8H65 - chains D and E of the 8 polymer chains in the assembly; structure by X-ray diffraction, 3.00 A resolution.

Chain D (and E):
Molecule: Histone acetyltransferase KAT2A
From: Homo sapiens
Notes: EC 2.3.1.48, 2.3.1.-; chain E of this document is another copy of the same molecule, construct and numbering; everything in this record applies to it too
UniProtKB: Q92830 (KAT2A_HUMAN); residue numbers follow UniProt; this construct covers 497-662
Amino-acid sequence (166 residues; numbered 497 to 662; the number before each row is that of its first residue):
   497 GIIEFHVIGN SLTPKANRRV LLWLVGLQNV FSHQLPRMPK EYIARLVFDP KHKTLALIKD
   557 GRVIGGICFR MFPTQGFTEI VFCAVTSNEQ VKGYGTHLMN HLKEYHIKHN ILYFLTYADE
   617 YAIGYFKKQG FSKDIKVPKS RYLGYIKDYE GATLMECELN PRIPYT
Disordered / not traced: 509-512 (chain E: 509-511, 662)
Small-molecule neighbours: Butyryl Coenzyme A (BCO): Gln530, Leu531, Met534, Ile576, Val577, Phe578, Cys579, Ala580, Val581, Glu585, Gln586, Val587, Lys588, Gly589, Tyr590, Gly591, Thr592, Thr612, Tyr613, Tyr617, Ala618, Gly620, Tyr621, Phe622, Lys624
UniProt features mapped onto this chain:
  - region: Leu639 to Ala648 (Loop 3)
  - active site: Glu575 (Proton donor/acceptor)
  - binding site (acetyl-CoA): Cys579 to Val581, Gln586 to Thr592, Tyr617
  - binding site (succinyl-CoA): Cys579 to Val581, Gln586 to Thr592, Tyr617
  - modified residue: Lys549 (N6-acetyllysine)
  - mutagenesis: Lys549 (K549Q: Mimics acetylation; reduced ability to acetylate and inhibit PPARGC1A. Strongly reduced ability to acetylate and inhibit PPARGC1A; when associated with A-307 and A-735), Met567 (M567A: Reduced ability to acetylate and inhibit PPARGC1A), Glu575 (E575A: Catalytically dead mutant; abolished acyltransferase activity; when associated with A-615), Tyr601 (Y601F: Reduced ability to acetylate and inhibit PPARGC1A), Asp615 (D615A: Catalytically dead mutant; abolished acyltransferase activity; when associated with A-575), Tyr621 to Phe622 (Abolised protein acetyltransferase activity), Tyr645 (Y645A: Reduced histone succinylation without affecting histone acetylation. Reduced gene expression)
From the paper describing this entry:
  - binding site for Butyryl Coenzyme A: Tyr645
  - mutagenesis - Y645A: decreased binding to Butyryl Coenzyme A
  - mutagenesis - Y645A: decreased binding to succinyl-CoA

Chain D / chain E interface:
Contacting residue pairs (23):
  Asn506(D) - Arg514(E)
  Asn506(D) - Leu517(E)
  Arg514(D) - Asn506(E)
  Arg514(D) - Phe544(E)
  Arg514(D) - Pro546(E)
  Leu517(D) - Phe544(E)  hydrophobic
  Leu518(D) - Ala540(E)
  Val521(D) - Gln524(E)
  Val521(D) - Ala540(E)  hydrophobic
  Val521(D) - Phe544(E)  hydrophobic
  Gln524(D) - Val521(E)
  Gln524(D) - Asn525(E)  hydrogen bond
  Asn525(D) - Gln524(E)  hydrogen bond
  Asn525(D) - Asn525(E)
  Asn525(D) - Lys536(E)
  Lys536(D) - Asn525(E)
  Lys536(D) - His529(E)
  Glu537(D) - Arg558(E)
  Ala540(D) - Leu518(E)
  Phe544(D) - Arg514(E)
  Phe544(D) - Val521(E)  hydrophobic
  Pro546(D) - Arg514(E)
  Arg558(D) - Glu537(E)  salt bridge
Interface residues without a listed pair, chain D (15 interface residues in all): Arg541, Asp545
Interface residues without a listed pair, chain E (15 interface residues in all): Arg541

In short:
Chain D and chain E each contribute 15 residues to their interface, with 2 hydrogen bonds and 1 salt bridge.
Polar pairs include Arg558(D)-Glu537(E) and Gln524(D)-Asn525(E). Bound to chain D: Butyryl Coenzyme A. The
paper reports a binding site for Butyryl Coenzyme A at Tyr645(D); Y645A of chain D reduces binding to Butyryl
Coenzyme A.
Chain D and chain E are both Histone acetyltransferase KAT2A (Homo sapiens); the structure, Crystal structure
of human GCN5 histone acetyltransferase domain bound with butyryl-CoA, was determined by X-ray diffraction
together with 8H66, 8H6C and 8H6D from the same study.
